Entry 7AGX (electron microscopy, 3.60 A resolution); this record covers chains 2F and 2L of the 33 polymer chains in the assembly.

[Chain 2F (and 2L)]
Molecule: Protein PrgI
Organism: Salmonella typhimurium (strain LT2 / SGSC1412 / ATCC 700720)
Notes: chain 2L of this document is another copy of the same molecule, construct and numbering; everything in this record applies to it too
Reference sequence: P41784 (PRGI_SALTY); residue numbers follow UniProt; this construct covers 1-80
Chain sequence (80 residues; each row starts with the number of its first residue):
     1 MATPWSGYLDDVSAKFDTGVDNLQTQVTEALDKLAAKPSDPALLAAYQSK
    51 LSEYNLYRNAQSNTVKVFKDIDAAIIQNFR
Not modelled in the structure: 1-8 (chain 2L: 1-3, 33-43)
Curated features (UniProtKB/Swiss-Prot):
  - mutagenesis: T3 (T3A: Can only secrete early substrates such as InvJ/ScpT, PrgJ/SctI and PrgI/SctF. Can polymerize into filaments in vitro and in vivo, but the stability of the filaments is compromised), W5 (W5A: Abrogates host cell invasion and effector secretion; when associated with A-8. Can secrete effector proteins; when associated with A-20), Y8 (Y8A: Decreases invasiveness. Abrogates host cell invasion and effector secretion; when associated with A-5), L9 (L9A: Can only secrete early substrates such as InvJ/ScpT, PrgJ/SctI and PrgI/SctF. Can polymerize into filaments in vitro, but not in vivo. Cannot enter cultured epithelial cells), D10 (D10A: Exhibits constitutive secretion of substrates. Retains the ability to display SipD/SctA at the tip of the needle filament), D11 (D11A: Exhibits constitutive secretion of substrates. Retains the ability to display SipD/SctA at the tip of the needle filament), F16 (F16A: Can only secrete early substrates such as InvJ/ScpT, PrgJ/SctI and PrgI/SctF. Can polymerize into filaments in vitro, but not in vivo. Cannot enter cultured epithelial cells), V20 (V20A: Can secrete effector proteins; when associated with A-5. Exhibits constitutive secretion of substrates. Retains the ability to display SipD/SctA at the tip of the needle filament), Q26 (Q26A: Non-invasive phenotype; Q26E: Has wild-type invasiveness), L31 (L31A: Exhibits constitutive secretion of substrates. Does not display SipD/SctA at the tip of the needle filament. Is non-invasive. Can polymerize into filaments in vitro), S49 (S49A: Exhibits constitutive secretion of substrates. Retains the ability to display SipD/SctA at the tip of the needle filament), K50 (K50D: Non-invasive phenotype; K50L: Has wild-type invasiveness), 16 further mutagenesis entries in UniProt

[How chain 2F and chain 2L interact]
Contacting residue pairs (28):
  G19(2F) with W5(2L), hydrogen bond (backbone-side chain)
  D21(2F) with W5(2L)
  N22(2F) with P4(2L)
  L23(2F) with W5(2L), hydrophobic
  Q26(2F) with W5(2L)
  P41(2F) with Y54(2L)
  A45(2F) with R58(2L)
  Q48(2F) with S62(2L); V65(2L)
  S49(2F) with D10(2L); S13(2L)
  K50(2F) with W5(2L); D10(2L), salt bridge
  S52(2F) with L9(2L)
  E53(2F) with W5(2L); G7(2L), hydrogen bond (side chain-backbone); Y8(2L), hydrogen bond (side chain-backbone); L9(2L), hydrogen bond (side chain-backbone); D10(2L)
  L56(2F) with K69(2L); D72(2L); A73(2L)
  N59(2F) with I76(2L)
  N63(2F) with I76(2L), hydrogen bond (side chain-backbone); F79(2L); R80(2L)
  K66(2F) with R80(2L)
  V67(2F) with F79(2L)
Other interface residues (no listed pair), chain 2F (20 interface residues in all): A42, A60, T64
Other interface residues (no listed pair), chain 2L (19 interface residues in all): S6, Q77

[Overview]
Chain 2F and chain 2L form an interface of 20 and 19 residues respectively; the contacts include 5 hydrogen
bonds and 1 salt bridge. Polar contacts include K50(2F)-D10(2L), G19(2F)-W5(2L) and E53(2F)-G7(2L). UniProt
lists 27 mutagenesis sites on chain 2F.
Chain 2F and chain 2L are both Protein PrgI (Salmonella typhimurium (strain LT2 / SGSC1412 / ATCC 700720));
the structure, Apo-state type 3 secretion system export apparatus complex from Salmonella enterica
typhimurium, was determined by electron microscopy (same publication as 7AH9 and 7AHI).
